8U6M - chains A and B; structure by X-ray diffraction, 2.62 A resolution.

Chain A:
Molecule: Reverse transcriptase/ribonuclease H
From: Human immunodeficiency virus 1
Notes: EC 2.7.7.49, 2.7.7.7, 3.1.26.13
UniProtKB: P03366 (POL_HV1B1); residues 1-555 here correspond to UniProt positions 600-1154 (UniProt number = residue number + 599)
Amino-acid sequence (557 residues; row label = number of the first residue in the row; numbers below 1 keep their minus sign (Met-1 is residue -1)):
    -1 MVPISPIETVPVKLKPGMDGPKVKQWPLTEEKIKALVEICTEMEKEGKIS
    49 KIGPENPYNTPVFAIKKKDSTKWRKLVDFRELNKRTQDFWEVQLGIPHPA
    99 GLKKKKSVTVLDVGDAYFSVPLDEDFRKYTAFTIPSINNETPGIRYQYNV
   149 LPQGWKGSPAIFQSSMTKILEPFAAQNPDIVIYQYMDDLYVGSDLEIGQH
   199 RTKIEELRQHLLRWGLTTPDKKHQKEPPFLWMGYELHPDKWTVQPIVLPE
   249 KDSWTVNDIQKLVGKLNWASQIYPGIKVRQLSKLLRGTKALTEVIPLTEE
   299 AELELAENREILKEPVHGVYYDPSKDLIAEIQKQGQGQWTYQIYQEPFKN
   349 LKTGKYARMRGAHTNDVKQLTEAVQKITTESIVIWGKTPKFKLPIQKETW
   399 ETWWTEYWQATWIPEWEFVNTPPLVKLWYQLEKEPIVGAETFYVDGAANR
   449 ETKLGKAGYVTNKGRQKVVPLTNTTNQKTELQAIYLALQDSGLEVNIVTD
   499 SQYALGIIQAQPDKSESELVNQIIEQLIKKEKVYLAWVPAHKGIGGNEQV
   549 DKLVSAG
Not modelled in the structure: -1 to 1, 66-68, 553-555
Construct notes: expression tag (-1 to 0); engineered mutation Ala172 (Lys771 in P03366), Ala173 (Lys772 in P03366), Ser280 (Cys879 in P03366)
Swiss-Prot annotation at these positions:
  - region: Phe227 to His235 (RT 'primer grip')
  - motif: Trp398 to Trp414 (Tryptophan repeat motif)
  - binding site (Mg(2+)): Asp110, Asp185, Asp186, Asp443, Glu478, Asp498, Asp549
  - site: Trp401 (Essential for RT p66/p51 heterodimerization), Trp414 (Essential for RT p66/p51 heterodimerization), Phe440, Tyr441 (Cleavage)

Chain B:
Molecule: p51 RT
From: Human immunodeficiency virus 1
UniProtKB: P03366 (POL_HV1B1); residues 1-428 here correspond to UniProt positions 600-1027 (UniProt number = residue number + 599)
Amino-acid sequence (428 residues; row label = number of the first residue in the row):
     1 PISPIETVPVKLKPGMDGPKVKQWPLTEEKIKALVEICTEMEKEGKISKI
    51 GPENPYNTPVFAIKKKDSTKWRKLVDFRELNKRTQDFWEVQLGIPHPAGL
   101 KKKKSVTVLDVGDAYFSVPLDEDFRKYTAFTIPSINNETPGIRYQYNVLP
   151 QGWKGSPAIFQSSMTKILEPFKKQNPDIVIYQYMDDLYVGSDLEIGQHRT
   201 KIEELRQHLLRWGLTTPDKKHQKEPPFLWMGYELHPDKWTVQPIVLPEKD
   251 SWTVNDIQKLVGKLNWASQIYPGIKVRQLSKLLRGTKALTEVIPLTEEAE
   301 LELAENREILKEPVHGVYYDPSKDLIAEIQKQGQGQWTYQIYQEPFKNLK
   351 TGKYARMRGAHTNDVKQLTEAVQKITTESIVIWGKTPKFKLPIQKETWET
   401 WWTEYWQATWIPEWEFVNTPPLVKLWYQ
Not modelled in the structure: 1-4, 65-67, 220-231, 358-359
Construct notes: engineered mutation Ser280 (Cys879 in P03366)
Swiss-Prot annotation at these positions:
  - region: Phe227 to His235 (RT 'primer grip')
  - motif: Trp398 to Trp414 (Tryptophan repeat motif)
  - binding site (Mg(2+)): Asp110, Asp185, Asp186
  - site (Essential for RT p66/p51 heterodimerization): Trp401, Trp414

Interface between chain A and chain B:
Pairs across the interface - 96 pairs, chain A then chain B:
  Val8(A) with Glu53(B)
  Pro9(A) with Glu53(B)
  Gln85(A) with Glu53(B), hydrogen bond (side chain-backbone)
  Asp86(A) with Lys20(B), salt bridge; Pro55(B)
  Phe87(A) with Pro52(B); Glu53(B); Pro55(B)
  Trp88(A) with Pro52(B), hydrogen bond (backbone-backbone); Asn54(B); Pro55(B); Asn57(B); Thr131(B); Arg143(B)
  Gly93(A) with Asn137(B), hydrogen bond (backbone-side chain)
  Ile94(A) with Asn137(B)
  Pro95(A) with Asn136(B)
  His96(A) with Asn136(B), hydrogen bond (backbone-side chain)
  Gly99(A) with Glu138(B)
  Ala158(A) with Pro52(B)
  Gln161(A) with Pro140(B)
  Ser162(A) with Pro52(B)
  Tyr181(A) with Glu138(B)
  Glu370(A) with Gln394(B)
  Gln373(A) with Gln394(B); Glu396(B), hydrogen bond (side chain-backbone); Thr397(B); Thr400(B); Trp401(B)
  Ile380(A) with Pro25(B); Leu26(B)
  Val381(A) with Pro25(B), hydrophobic; Asn136(B), hydrogen bond (backbone-backbone)
  Ile382(A) with Ile135(B); Asn136(B)
  Trp383(A) with Ile135(B)
  Gly384(A) with Thr27(B); Glu28(B), hydrogen bond (backbone-backbone); Ile135(B)
  Trp402(A) with Lys331(B), hydrogen bond (backbone-side chain)
  Tyr405(A) with Lys331(B), hydrogen bond (backbone-side chain)
  Trp406(A) with Lys331(B); Pro392(B), hydrophobic; Val417(B); Asn418(B); Thr419(B); Pro420(B), hydrophobic; Pro421(B)
  Gln407(A) with Lys331(B), hydrogen bond (backbone-side chain); Asp364(B); Pro392(B); Ile393(B); Gln394(B); Val417(B), hydrogen bond (side chain-backbone)
  Ala408(A) with Asp364(B); Pro392(B), hydrogen bond (backbone-backbone); Ile393(B)
  Thr409(A) with Asp364(B)
  Trp410(A) with Asn363(B); Val365(B), hydrophobic; Trp401(B)
  Pro433(A) with Asn255(B); Leu289(B), hydrophobic; Thr290(B)
  Ile434(A) with Thr290(B)
  Val435(A) with Thr290(B)
  Thr439(A) with Ala288(B); Leu289(B), hydrogen bond (side chain-backbone)
  Tyr441(A) with Gln258(B); Lys287(B), hydrogen bond (side chain-backbone)
  Thr459(A) with Thr286(B)
  Asn460(A) with Thr286(B); Ala288(B)
  Asn494(A) with Leu289(B)
  Val496(A) with Leu289(B), hydrophobic
  Gln507(A) with Leu422(B)
  Tyr532(A) with Asn255(B), hydrogen bond; Lys259(B); Leu289(B), hydrophobic
  Ala534(A) with Lys259(B)
  Trp535(A) with Lys259(B), hydrogen bond (backbone-side chain)
  Val536(A) with Gln258(B)
  Pro537(A) with Asn265(B)
  Lys540(A) with Ser280(B)
  Gly541(A) with Ser280(B)
  Ile542(A) with Gln258(B); Ser280(B); Leu283(B)
  Gly543(A) with Leu283(B); Arg284(B); Gly285(B)
  Gly544(A) with Gly285(B), hydrogen bond (backbone-backbone); Thr286(B)
  Gln547(A) with Arg284(B), hydrogen bond (side chain-backbone); Gly285(B); Thr286(B)
Interface residues without a listed pair, chain A (59 interface residues in all): Leu100, Ile159, Lys366, Thr376, Thr377, Thr386, Thr403, Glu432, Val458
Interface residues without a listed pair, chain B (52 interface residues in all): Tyr56, Val261, Gly262, Trp337, Trp426

Summary:
59 residues of chain A and 52 residues of chain B are in contact, with 18 hydrogen bonds and 1 salt bridge.
Polar contacts include Asp86(A)-Lys20(B), Gln85(A)-Glu53(B) and Gly93(A)-Asn137(B). From UniProt: 7
Mg2+-binding residues on chain A; 3 Mg2+-binding residues on chain B.
Chain A is Reverse transcriptase/ribonuclease H and chain B is p51 RT, both from Human immunodeficiency virus
1; the structure, Crystal Structure of HIV-1 Reverse Transcriptase in Complex with
N-(2-(2-((6-chloro-2-cyanoindolizin-8-yl)oxy)phenoxy)ethyl)-N-methylacrylamide (JLJ751), a non-nucleoside
inhibitor, was determined by X-ray diffraction together with 8U69, 8U6A, 8U6B, 8U6C, 8U6D, 8U6E and 14 further
entries from the same study.
